PDB entry 7YAC | electron microscopy, 3.24 A resolution | chains B and S of the 5 polymer chains in the assembly

[Chain B]
Name: Guanine nucleotide-binding protein G(I)/G(S)/G(T) subunit beta-1
Organism: Homo sapiens
UniProt: P62873 (GBB1_HUMAN); residue numbers follow UniProt; this construct covers 2-340
Chain sequence (350 residues; row label = number of the first residue in the row; numbers below 1 keep their minus sign (Met-9 is residue -9)):
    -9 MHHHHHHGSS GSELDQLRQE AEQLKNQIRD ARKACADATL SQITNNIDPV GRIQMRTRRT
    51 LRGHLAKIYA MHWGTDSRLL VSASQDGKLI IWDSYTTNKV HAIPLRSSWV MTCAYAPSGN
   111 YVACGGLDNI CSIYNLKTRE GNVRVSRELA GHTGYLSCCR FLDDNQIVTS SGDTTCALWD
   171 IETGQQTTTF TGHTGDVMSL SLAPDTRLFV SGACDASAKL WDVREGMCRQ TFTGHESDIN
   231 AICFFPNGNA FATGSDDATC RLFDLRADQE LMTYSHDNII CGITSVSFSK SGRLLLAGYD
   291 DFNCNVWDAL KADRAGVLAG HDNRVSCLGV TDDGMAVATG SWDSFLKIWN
Not modelled in the structure: -9 to 0
Sequence notes: initiating methionine (-9); expression tag (-8 to 1)
Curated features (UniProtKB/Swiss-Prot):
  - modified residue: Ser2 (N-acetylserine), His266 (Phosphohistidine)

[Chain S]
Name: scFv16
Organism: Mus musculus
Notes: antibody fragment or engineered binder
Chain sequence (259 residues; each row starts with the number of its first residue):
     1 DVQLVESGGG LVQPGGSRKL SCSASGFAFS SFGMHWVRQA PEKGLEWVAY ISSGSGTIYY
    61 ADTVKGRFTI SRDDPKNTLF LQMTSLRSED TAMYYCVRSI YYYGSSPFDF WGQGTTLTVS
   121 SGGGGSGGGG SGGGGSDIVM TQATSSVPVT PGESVSISCR SSKSLLHSNG NTYLYWFLQR
   181 PGQSPQLLIY RMSNLASGVP DRFSGSGSGT AFTLTISRLE AEDVGVYYCM QHLEYPLTFG
   241 AGTKLELKAA AHHHHHHHH
Not modelled in the structure: 1, 122-135, 248-259
Disulfides: Cys159-Cys229

[How chain B and chain S interact]
Pairs across the interface (9):
  Arg68(B) with Tyr103(S)
  Leu69(B) with Tyr103(S), hydrophobic
  Val90(B) with Tyr102(S), hydrophobic
  Arg129(B) with Val2(S); Arg98(S), hydrogen bond (backbone-side chain)
  Glu130(B) with Phe27(S); Ala28(S), hydrogen bond (backbone-backbone)
  Gly131(B) with Phe32(S)
  Asn132(B) with Ala28(S)
Interface residues without a listed pair, chain B (10 interface residues in all): Asp66, Asp83, His91
Interface residues without a listed pair, chain S (10 interface residues in all): Gly26, Ser31, Phe110

[Overview]
The chain B/chain S interface involves 10 residues from each chain; the contacts include 2 hydrogen bonds.
Polar pairs include Arg129(B)-Arg98(S) and Glu130(B)-Ala28(S).
Chain B is Guanine nucleotide-binding protein G(I)/G(S)/G(T) subunit beta-1 (Homo sapiens) and chain S is
scFv16 (Mus musculus); the structure, Paltusotine-bound SSTR2-Gi complex, was determined by electron
microscopy (same publication as 7YAE).
